Entry 5X0Y (electron microscopy, 4.69 A resolution (low resolution: residue-level contacts below are approximate; hydrogen-bond / salt-bridge calls are withheld)); this record covers chains B and I of the 11 polymer chains in the assembly.

[Chain B]
Name: Histone H4
From: Xenopus laevis
Reference sequence: P62799 (H4_XENLA); residues 1-102 here correspond to UniProt positions 2-103 (UniProt number = residue number + 1)
Sequence (102 residues; each row starts with the number of its first residue):
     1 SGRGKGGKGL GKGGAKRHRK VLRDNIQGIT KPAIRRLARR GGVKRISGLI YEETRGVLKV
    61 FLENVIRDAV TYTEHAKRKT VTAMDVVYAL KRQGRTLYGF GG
Unresolved in the structure: 1-14, 102
Curated features (UniProtKB/Swiss-Prot):
  - DNA-binding region: Lys16 to Lys20
  - modified residue: Ser1 (N-acetylserine), Arg3 (Asymmetric dimethylarginine), Lys5 (N6-(2-hydroxyisobutyryl)lysine), Lys8 (N6-(2-hydroxyisobutyryl)lysine), Lys12 (N6-(2-hydroxyisobutyryl)lysine), Lys16 (N6-(2-hydroxyisobutyryl)lysine), Lys20 (N6,N6,N6-trimethyllysine), Lys31 (N6-(2-hydroxyisobutyryl)lysine), Lys44 (N6-(2-hydroxyisobutyryl)lysine), Ser47 (Phosphoserine), Tyr51 (Phosphotyrosine), Lys59 (N6-(2-hydroxyisobutyryl)lysine), Lys77 (N6-(2-hydroxyisobutyryl)lysine), Lys79 (N6-(2-hydroxyisobutyryl)lysine), Tyr88 (Phosphotyrosine), Lys91 (N6-(2-hydroxyisobutyryl)lysine)
  - cross-link (Glycyl lysine isopeptide (Lys-Gly)): Lys31 (interchain with G-Cter in UFM1), Lys91 (interchain with G-Cter in ubiquitin)

[Chain I]
Molecule: 167-nt DNA strand
Sequence (167 nucleotides; each row starts with the number of its first residue):
     1 ATCGAGAATC CCGGTGCCGA GGCCGCTCAA TTGGTCGTAG ACAGCTCTAG CACCGCTTAA
    61 ACGCACGTAC GCGCTGTCCC CCGCGTTTTA ACCGCCAAGG GGATTACTCC CTAGTCTCCA
   121 GGCACGTGTC AGATATATAC ATCCGATAGC TTGTCGAGAA GTACGAT
Unresolved in the structure: 1, 148-167

[Chain B / chain I interface]
Pairs across the interface - 16 pairs, chain B then chain I:
  Arg23(B) with DA90(I)
  Arg35(B) with DC82(I); DG83(I)
  Arg39(B) with DC82(I)
  Arg45(B) with DC80(I); DC81(I); DC82(I)
  Ile46(B) with DC81(I); DC82(I)
  Ser47(B) with DC81(I)
  Gly48(B) with DC81(I)
  Arg78(B) with DG102(I); DA103(I)
  Lys79(B) with DG101(I); DG102(I)
  Thr80(B) with DG102(I)
Other interface residues (no listed pair), chain B (11 interface residues in all): Lys44
Other interface residues (no listed pair), chain I (9 interface residues in all): DG100

[Summary]
11 residues of chain B and 9 residues of chain I are in contact. UniProt lists a DNA-binding region on chain
B.
Chain B is Histone H4 (Xenopus laevis) and chain I is a 167-nt DNA strand; the structure, Complex of
Snf2-Nucleosome complex with Snf2 bound to SHL2 of the nucleosome, was determined by electron microscopy (same
publication as 5X0X).
